PDB entry 4N2X | X-ray diffraction, 1.70 A resolution | chains E and G of the 6 polymer chains in the assembly

# Chain E (and G)
Molecule: DL-2-haloacid dehalogenase
Notes: EC 3.8.1.10; chain G of this document is another copy of the same molecule, construct and numbering; everything in this record applies to it too
Reference sequence: A6BM74 (A6BM74_9RHIZ); numbering as in UniProt (aligned over 1-301)
Amino-acid sequence (301 residues; each row starts with the number of its first residue):
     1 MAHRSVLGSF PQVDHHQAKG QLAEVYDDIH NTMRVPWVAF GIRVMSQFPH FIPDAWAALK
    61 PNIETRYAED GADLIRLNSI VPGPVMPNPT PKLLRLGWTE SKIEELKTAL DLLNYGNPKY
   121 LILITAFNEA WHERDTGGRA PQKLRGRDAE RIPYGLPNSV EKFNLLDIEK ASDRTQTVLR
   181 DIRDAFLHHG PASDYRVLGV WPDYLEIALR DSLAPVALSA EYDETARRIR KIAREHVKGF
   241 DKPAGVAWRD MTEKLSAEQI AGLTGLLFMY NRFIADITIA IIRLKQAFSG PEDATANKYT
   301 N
Unresolved in the structure: 1-3

# Interface between chain E and chain G
Residue-residue contacts (14):
  Arg66(E) with Arg95(G)
  Tyr67(E) with Arg210(G)
  Asp70(E) with Lys92(G); Arg95(G), salt bridge
  Leu74(E) with Val85(G); Pro87(G)
  Leu77(E) with Val85(G); Met86(G); Pro87(G), hydrophobic
  Asn78(E) with Pro84(G); Val85(G), hydrogen bond (side chain-backbone)
  Arg145(E) with Arg174(G); Glu206(G), salt bridge
  Arg147(E) with Arg95(G)
Also at the interface, not in a pair above, chain E (11 interface residues in all): Asp148, Glu150, His236
Also at the interface, not in a pair above, chain G (10 interface residues in all): Leu94

# Summary
Chain E and chain G form an interface of 11 and 10 residues respectively, with 1 hydrogen bond and 2 salt
bridges. Among the polar pairs are Asp70(E)-Arg95(G), Arg145(E)-Glu206(G) and Asn78(E)-Val85(G).
Chain E and chain G are both DL-2-haloacid dehalogenase; the structure, Crystal Structure of DL-2-haloacid
dehalogenase, was determined by X-ray diffraction.
